PDB entry 8OOP | electron microscopy, 2.70 A resolution | chains K and N of the 18 polymer chains in the assembly

Chain K:
Molecule: DNA strand 1
Sequence (226 nucleotides; row label = number of the first residue in the row; numbers below 1 keep their minus sign (DC-73 is residue -73)):
   -73 CTGGAGAATCCCGGTGCCGAGGCCGCTCAATTGGTCGTAGCAAGCTCTAG
   -23 CACCGCTTAAACGCACGTACGCGCTGTCCCCCGCGTTTTAACCGCCAAGG
    27 GGATTACTCCCTAGTCTCCAGGCACGTGTCAGATATATACATCCTGTGCA
    77 TGTATTGAACAGCGACCTTGCCGGTGCCAGTCGGATAGTGTTCCGAGCTC
   127 CCACTCTAGAGGATCCCCGGGTACCG
Unresolved in the structure: -73, 38-152

Chain N:
Name: Histone H4
Source organism: Homo sapiens
UniProtKB: P62805 (H4_HUMAN); residues 1-102 here correspond to UniProt positions 2-103 (UniProt number = residue number + 1)
Chain sequence (102 residues; each row starts with the number of its first residue):
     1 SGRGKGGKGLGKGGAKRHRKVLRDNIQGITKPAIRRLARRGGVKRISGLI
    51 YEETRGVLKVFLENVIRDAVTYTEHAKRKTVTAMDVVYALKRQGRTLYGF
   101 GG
Unresolved in the structure: 1-20, 94-102
Swiss-Prot annotation at these positions:
  - DNA-binding region: Lys16 to Lys20
  - modified residue: Ser1 (N-acetylserine), Arg3 (Asymmetric dimethylarginine), Lys5 (N6-(2-hydroxyisobutyryl)lysine), Lys8 (N6-(2-hydroxyisobutyryl)lysine), Lys12 (N6-(2-hydroxyisobutyryl)lysine), Lys16 (N6-(2-hydroxyisobutyryl)lysine), Lys20 (N6,N6,N6-trimethyllysine), Lys31 (N6-(2-hydroxyisobutyryl)lysine), Lys44 (N6-(2-hydroxyisobutyryl)lysine), Ser47 (Phosphoserine), Tyr51 (Phosphotyrosine), Lys59 (N6-(2-hydroxyisobutyryl)lysine), Lys77 (N6-(2-hydroxyisobutyryl)lysine), Lys79 (N6-(2-hydroxyisobutyryl)lysine), Thr80 (Phosphothreonine), Tyr88 (Phosphotyrosine), Lys91 (N6-(2-hydroxyisobutyryl)lysine)
  - cross-link (Glycyl lysine isopeptide (Lys-Gly)): Lys12 (interchain with G-Cter in SUMO2), Lys20 (interchain with G-Cter in SUMO2), Lys31 (interchain with G-Cter in SUMO2), Lys59 (interchain with G-Cter in SUMO2), Lys79 (interchain with G-Cter in SUMO2), Lys91 (interchain with G-Cter in SUMO2)

How chain K and chain N interact:
Pairs across the interface - 7 pairs, chain K then chain N:
  DA-13(K) - Thr30(N)  hydrogen bond to the phosphate
  DA-13(K) - Pro32(N)  phosphate contact
  DA-13(K) - Arg36(N)  salt bridge to the phosphate
  DC-12(K) - Thr30(N)  phosphate contact
  DC-12(K) - Pro32(N)  phosphate contact
  DC-4(K) - Lys44(N)  salt bridge to the phosphate
  DC-4(K) - Arg45(N)  sugar contact
Also at the interface, not in a pair above, chain K (5 interface residues in all): DG-24, DA-14
Also at the interface, not in a pair above, chain N (8 interface residues in all): Lys31, Ala33, Thr80

Summary:
5 residues of chain K face 8 of chain N across their interface; the contacts include 1 hydrogen bond and 2
salt bridges. Polar contacts include DA-13(K)-Thr30(N), DA-13(K)-Arg36(N) and DC-4(K)-Lys44(N). UniProt lists
a DNA-binding region on chain N.
Here chain K is DNA strand 1 and chain N is Histone H4 (Homo sapiens). Entry 8OOP (CryoEM Structure INO80core
Hexasome complex composite model state2) was determined by electron microscopy together with 8OO7, 8OO9, 8OOA,
8OOC, 8OOF, 8OOR, 8OOS and 8OOT from the same study.
